5I3M - chain A; structure by X-ray diffraction, 2.17 A resolution.

Chain A:
Name: Macrophage metalloelastase
Organism: Homo sapiens
Notes: EC 3.4.24.65
UniProtKB: P39900 (MMP12_HUMAN); residues 106-263 here = UniProt positions 106-263
Chain sequence (159 residues; row label = number of the first residue in the row):
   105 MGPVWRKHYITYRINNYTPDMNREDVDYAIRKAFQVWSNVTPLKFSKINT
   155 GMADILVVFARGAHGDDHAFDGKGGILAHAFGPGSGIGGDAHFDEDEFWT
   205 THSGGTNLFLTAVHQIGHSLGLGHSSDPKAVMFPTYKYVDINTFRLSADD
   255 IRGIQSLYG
Unresolved in the structure: 105-106
Construct notes: initiating methionine (105); engineered mutation D171 (Phe in P39900), Q219 (Glu in P39900)
Bound ions: Ca2+ site 1: D124, E199, E201; Ca2+ site 2: D158, G190, G192, D194; Zn2+ site 1: H168, D170, H183, H196; Ca2+ site 3: D175, G176, G178, I180, D198, E201; Zn2+ site 2: H218, H222, H228 (together with 67F)
Small-molecule neighbours:
  - 67F ((2S)-2-{[2-({[(2R,3R,4R,5S,6R)-3-(acetylamino)-4,5-dihydroxy-6-(hydroxymethyl)tetrahydro-2H-pyran-2-yl]carbamothioyl}amino)ethyl](biphenyl-4-ylsulfonyl)amino}-3-methylbutanoic acid (non-preferred name)): G179, I180, L181, A182, H183, L214, T215, H218, Q219, H222, H228, V235, F237, P238, T239, Y240
  - s-1,2-propanediol (PGO): Y132, A133, K136, T205, H206, F213, I245
UniProt features mapped onto this chain:
  - binding site (Ca(2+)): D124, D158, D175, G176, G178, I180, G190, G192, D194, D198, E199, E201
  - binding site (Zn(2+)): H168, D170, H183, H196, H218, H222, H228

Overview:
Ligands of chain A: compound 67F and s-1,2-propanediol. D124, E199 and E201 coordinate Ca2+ site 1. The Ca2+
site 2 is built by D158, G190, G192 and D194. From UniProt: 12 Ca2+-binding residues and 7 Zn2+-binding
residues.
Chain A is Macrophage metalloelastase (Homo sapiens); the structure, Crystal structure of the catalytic domain
of MMP-12 in complex with a selective sugar-conjugated thiourea-linked carboxylate ..., was determined by
X-ray diffraction, deposited together with 5I0L, 5I12, 5I2Z, 5I43 and 5I4O.
